Entry 7VN5 (X-ray diffraction, 1.95 A resolution); this record covers chains C and D of the 4 polymer chains in the assembly.

# Chain C (and D)
Name: Maltodextrin-binding protein, Protein BRASSINAZOLE-RESISTANT 1
Source organism: Serratia sp. (strain FS14)
Notes: chain D of this document is another copy of the same molecule, construct and numbering; everything in this record applies to it too
UniProtKB: chimeric construct of A0A4P1LXE0, Q8S307: residues -347 to 20 from A0A4P1LXE0 (A0A4P1LXE0_SERSF) positions 3-370 (UniProt number = residue number + 350); residues 21-90 from Q8S307 positions 21-90 (same numbers)
Chain sequence (439 residues; numbered -348 to 90; the number before each row is that of its first residue; numbers below 1 keep their minus sign (Met-348 is residue -348)):
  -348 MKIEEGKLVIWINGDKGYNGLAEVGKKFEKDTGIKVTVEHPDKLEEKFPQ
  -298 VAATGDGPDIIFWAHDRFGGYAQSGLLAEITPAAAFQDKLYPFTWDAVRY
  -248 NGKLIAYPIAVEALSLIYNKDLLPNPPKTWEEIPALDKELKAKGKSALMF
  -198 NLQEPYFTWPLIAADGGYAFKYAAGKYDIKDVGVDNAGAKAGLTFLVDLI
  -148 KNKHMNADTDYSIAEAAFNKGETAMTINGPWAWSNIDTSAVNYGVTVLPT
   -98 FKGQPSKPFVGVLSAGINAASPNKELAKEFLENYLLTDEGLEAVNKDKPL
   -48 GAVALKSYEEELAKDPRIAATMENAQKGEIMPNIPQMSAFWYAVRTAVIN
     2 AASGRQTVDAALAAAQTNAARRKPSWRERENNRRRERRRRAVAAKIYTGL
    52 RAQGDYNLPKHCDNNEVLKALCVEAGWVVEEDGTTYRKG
Disordered / not traced: 89-90
Sequence notes: initiating methionine (-348); engineered mutation Ala-266 (Asp84 in A0A4P1LXE0), Ala-265 (Lys85 in A0A4P1LXE0), Ala-176 (Glu174 in A0A4P1LXE0), Ala-175 (Asn175 in A0A4P1LXE0), Ala-109 (Lys241 in A0A4P1LXE0), Ala11 (Glu361 in A0A4P1LXE0), Ala14 (Lys364 in A0A4P1LXE0), Ala15 (Asp365 in A0A4P1LXE0)

# How chain C and chain D interact
Residue-residue contacts (74; chain C residue first):
  Met-348(C) - Asp-141(D)
  Asn-330(C) - Lys-129(D)  hydrogen bond
  Lys-323(C) - Glu-127(D)  salt bridge
  Glu-310(C) - Ile-136(D)
  His-309(C) - Ser-137(D)
  Asp-141(C) - Met-348(D)
  Asp-141(C) - Glu-310(D)
  Ile-136(C) - Glu-310(D)
  Lys-129(C) - Asn-330(D)  hydrogen bond
  Glu-127(C) - Lys-323(D)  salt bridge
  Arg40(C) - Asp64(D)  salt bridge
  Arg40(C) - Asn66(D)  hydrogen bond (backbone-side chain)
  Val43(C) - Asn66(D)
  Val43(C) - Asp83(D)
  Val43(C) - Gly84(D)
  Ala44(C) - Asn66(D)
  Lys46(C) - Asp83(D)  salt bridge
  Lys46(C) - Gly84(D)
  Lys46(C) - Thr85(D)
  Ile47(C) - Leu69(D)  hydrophobic
  Ile47(C) - Cys73(D)  hydrophobic
  Ile47(C) - Val80(D)  hydrophobic
  Ile47(C) - Gly84(D)  hydrogen bond (backbone-backbone)
  Ile47(C) - Thr86(D)
  Tyr48(C) - Tyr48(D)
  Tyr48(C) - Leu69(D)
  Gly50(C) - Trp78(D)
  Gly50(C) - Thr86(D)
  Leu51(C) - Trp78(D)
  Gln54(C) - Trp78(D)
  Gln54(C) - Tyr87(D)
  Gln54(C) - Arg88(D)  hydrogen bond (backbone-side chain)
  Gly55(C) - Trp78(D)
  Gly55(C) - Arg88(D)  hydrogen bond (backbone-side chain)
  Tyr57(C) - Trp78(D)  hydrogen bond
  Asp64(C) - Arg40(D)  salt bridge
  Asn66(C) - Arg40(D)  hydrogen bond (side chain-backbone)
  Asn66(C) - Val43(D)
  Asn66(C) - Ala44(D)
  Leu69(C) - Ile47(D)  hydrophobic
  Leu69(C) - Tyr48(D)
  Leu69(C) - Leu72(D)  hydrophobic
  Leu72(C) - Leu69(D)  hydrophobic
  Leu72(C) - Leu72(D)  hydrophobic
  Leu72(C) - Cys73(D)  hydrophobic
  Leu72(C) - Ala76(D)  hydrophobic
  Leu72(C) - Trp78(D)
  Cys73(C) - Ile47(D)  hydrophobic
  Cys73(C) - Leu72(D)  hydrophobic
  Glu75(C) - Ala76(D)
  Glu75(C) - Trp78(D)  hydrogen bond
  Glu75(C) - Arg88(D)  salt bridge
  Ala76(C) - Leu72(D)  hydrophobic
  Ala76(C) - Glu75(D)
  Trp78(C) - Gly50(D)
  Trp78(C) - Leu51(D)
  Trp78(C) - Gln54(D)
  Trp78(C) - Gly55(D)
  Trp78(C) - Tyr57(D)  hydrogen bond
  Trp78(C) - Leu72(D)
  Trp78(C) - Glu75(D)  hydrogen bond
  Val80(C) - Ile47(D)  hydrophobic
  Asp83(C) - Val43(D)
  Asp83(C) - Lys46(D)
  Gly84(C) - Val43(D)
  Gly84(C) - Lys46(D)
  Gly84(C) - Ile47(D)  hydrogen bond (backbone-backbone)
  Thr85(C) - Lys46(D)
  Thr86(C) - Ile47(D)
  Thr86(C) - Gly50(D)
  Tyr87(C) - Gln54(D)
  Arg88(C) - Gln54(D)  hydrogen bond (backbone-side chain)
  Arg88(C) - Gly55(D)  hydrogen bond (side chain-backbone)
  Arg88(C) - Glu75(D)  salt bridge
Interface residues without a listed pair, chain C (42 interface residues in all): Glu-345, Lys-342, Lys-146, Ser-137, Ala42, Lys70, Glu82
Interface residues without a listed pair, chain D (41 interface residues in all): Glu-345, His-309, Lys-146, Ala42, Lys70, Glu82

# In short
42 residues of chain C face 41 of chain D across their interface; the contacts include 14 hydrogen bonds and 7
salt bridges. Polar pairs include Lys-323(C)-Glu-127(D), Arg40(C)-Asp64(D) and Lys46(C)-Asp83(D).
Chain C and chain D are both Maltodextrin-binding protein, Protein BRASSINAZOLE-RESISTANT 1 (Serratia sp.
(strain FS14)); the structure, Crystal structure of MBP-fused BIL1/BZR1 (21-90) in complex with
double-stranded DNA contaning TTCACGTGAA, was determined by X-ray diffraction, deposited together with 7VN2,
7VN3, 7VN4, 7VN6, 7VN7 and 7VN8.
